6HRB - chains A and C of the 4 polymer chains in the assembly; structure by electron microscopy, 4.00 A resolution.

Chain A:
Molecule: Potassium-transporting ATPase potassium-binding subunit
Source organism: Escherichia coli (strain K12)
UniProtKB: P03959 (KDPA_ECOLI); residues 1-557 here = UniProt positions 1-557
Chain sequence (557 residues; each row starts with the number of its first residue):
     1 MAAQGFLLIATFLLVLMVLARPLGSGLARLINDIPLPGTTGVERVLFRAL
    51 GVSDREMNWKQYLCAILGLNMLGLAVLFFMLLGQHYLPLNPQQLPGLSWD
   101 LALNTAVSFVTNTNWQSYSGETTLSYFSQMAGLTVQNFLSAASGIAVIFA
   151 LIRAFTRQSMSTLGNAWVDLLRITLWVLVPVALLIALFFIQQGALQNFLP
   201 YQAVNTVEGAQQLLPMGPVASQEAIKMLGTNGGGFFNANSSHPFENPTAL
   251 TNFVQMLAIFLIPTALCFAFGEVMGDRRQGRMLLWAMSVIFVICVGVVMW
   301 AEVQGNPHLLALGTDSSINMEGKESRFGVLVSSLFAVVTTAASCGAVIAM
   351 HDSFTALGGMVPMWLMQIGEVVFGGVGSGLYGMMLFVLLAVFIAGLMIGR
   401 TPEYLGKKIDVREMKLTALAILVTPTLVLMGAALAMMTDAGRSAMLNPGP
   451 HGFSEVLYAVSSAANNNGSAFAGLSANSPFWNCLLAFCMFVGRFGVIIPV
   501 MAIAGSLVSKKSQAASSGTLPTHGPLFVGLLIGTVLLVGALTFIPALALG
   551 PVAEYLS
Curated features (UniProtKB/Swiss-Prot):
  - mutagenesis: G232 (G232A/S: Decrease in K(+) affinity and loss of cation selectivity)

Chain C:
Molecule: Potassium-transporting ATPase KdpC subunit
Source organism: Escherichia coli (strain K12)
UniProtKB: P03961 (KDPC_ECOLI); numbering as in UniProt (aligned over 1-190)
Chain sequence (190 residues; row label = number of the first residue in the row):
     1 MSGLRPALSTFIFLLLITGGVYPLLTTVLGQWWFPWQANGSLIREGDTVR
    51 GSALIGQNFTGNGYFHGRPSATAEMPYNPQASGGSNLAVSNPELDKLIAA
   101 RVAALRAANPDASASVPVELVTASASGLDNNITPQAAAWQIPRVAKARNL
   151 SVEQLTQLIAKYSQQPLVKYIGQPVVNIVELNLALDKLDE
Disordered / not traced: 1
Curated features (UniProtKB/Swiss-Prot):
  - mutagenesis: Q140 to L150 (Cell does not grow at low potassium concentrations)

Chain A / chain C interface:
Contacting residue pairs - 170 pairs, chain A then chain C:
  L7(A) with Y170(C)
  L8(A) with Y170(C)
  T11(A) with Y170(C), hydrogen bond
  L46(A) with F13(C), hydrophobic
  L50(A) with R5(C); P6(C); S9(C)
  G51(A) with P6(C)
  V52(A) with P6(C), hydrophobic
  L69(A) with F11(C), hydrophobic
  L72(A) with L8(C), hydrophobic; F11(C)
  G73(A) with F11(C)
  V76(A) with F11(C), hydrophobic
  S119(A) with A81(C)
  E121(A) with P79(C); Q80(C); A81(C); S82(C), hydrogen bond
  T122(A) with Q80(C), hydrogen bond (side chain-backbone)
  M130(A) with P23(C), hydrophobic
  A131(A) with L15(C)
  T134(A) with T18(C)
  V135(A) with L15(C), hydrophobic; T18(C); G19(C)
  F138(A) with T18(C)
  L139(A) with F11(C), hydrophobic; L14(C), hydrophobic
  W167(A) with A7(C); T10(C)
  L171(A) with T10(C); L14(C), hydrophobic
  T174(A) with L14(C)
  L175(A) with F13(C), hydrophobic; I17(C), hydrophobic
  A182(A) with Y22(C), hydrogen bond (backbone-side chain)
  L183(A) with Y22(C); L25(C), hydrophobic; T26(C)
  A186(A) with Y22(C)
  I190(A) with F34(C), hydrophobic; Q37(C); A38(C), hydrophobic
  Q191(A) with F34(C)
  G193(A) with Q37(C); L54(C)
  A194(A) with Q37(C)
  L195(A) with A38(C); N39(C); G40(C)
  Q196(A) with P23(C); T26(C), hydrogen bond; T27(C), hydrogen bond; Q31(C); A38(C), hydrogen bond (backbone-backbone)
  N197(A) with A38(C), hydrogen bond (side chain-backbone); N39(C), hydrogen bond (side chain-backbone)
  Q202(A) with V49(C)
  A203(A) with V49(C)
  V204(A) with V49(C); R50(C); G51(C); Q57(C)
  N205(A) with V49(C), hydrogen bond (backbone-backbone); R50(C), hydrogen bond (backbone-side chain)
  T206(A) with R50(C), hydrogen bond (backbone-side chain); Q57(C)
  V207(A) with R50(C); Q57(C), hydrogen bond (backbone-side chain); F59(C), hydrophobic; Y64(C); L183(C), hydrophobic
  E208(A) with N58(C); F59(C); T60(C), hydrogen bond (side chain-backbone); G61(C), hydrogen bond (side chain-backbone)
  Q211(A) with M75(C)
  Q212(A) with Q57(C); Y77(C); P79(C)
  L213(A) with P79(C); Q80(C)
  L214(A) with L42(C), hydrophobic; I55(C), hydrophobic; P79(C), hydrophobic
  P215(A) with P79(C)
  M216(A) with N39(C)
  S221(A) with Y22(C), hydrogen bond (backbone-side chain); T26(C)
  I225(A) with Y22(C), hydrophobic
  N237(A) with A81(C); S82(C)
  A238(A) with S82(C), hydrogen bond (backbone-backbone); S126(C)
  S241(A) with S126(C)
  H242(A) with S82(C); L128(C)
  P243(A) with L54(C); L128(C)
  F244(A) with G40(C); L54(C), hydrophobic; I55(C), hydrophobic
  P247(A) with L54(C), hydrophobic
  A249(A) with I171(C); G172(C)
  N306(A) with V89(C)
  H308(A) with D95(C), salt bridge
  L309(A) with I98(C), hydrophobic
  L312(A) with I98(C), hydrophobic; V102(C)
  G313(A) with R106(C), hydrogen bond (backbone-side chain); S115(C); V116(C)
  T314(A) with S115(C); V116(C); V121(C)
  D315(A) with V116(C), hydrogen bond (backbone-backbone); P117(C); Q135(C)
  S316(A) with V118(C)
  I318(A) with V118(C)
  M320(A) with R68(C), hydrogen bond (backbone-side chain); T122(C), hydrogen bond (backbone-side chain); A123(C)
  E321(A) with S85(C), hydrogen bond; L94(C); T122(C); A123(C), hydrogen bond (side chain-backbone); S124(C)
  G322(A) with A125(C)
  K323(A) with R68(C); S124(C); A125(C), hydrogen bond (backbone-backbone)
  E324(A) with R68(C); S124(C); A125(C), hydrogen bond (side chain-backbone); S126(C), hydrogen bond (side chain-backbone); D129(C)
  S325(A) with R68(C); D129(C), hydrogen bond; N131(C), hydrogen bond (side chain-backbone); I132(C); Q173(C)
  R326(A) with D129(C), salt bridge; N131(C); V175(C)
  F327(A) with Q173(C)
  G328(A) with Q173(C)
  V329(A) with Q173(C)
  V331(A) with Y170(C); I171(C)
  M350(A) with N86(C); A125(C)
  D352(A) with N86(C)
  S353(A) with S85(C), hydrogen bond (side chain-backbone); N86(C); L87(C), hydrogen bond (side chain-backbone)
  F354(A) with V89(C)
  L446(A) with N86(C)
  N447(A) with N86(C), hydrogen bond (side chain-backbone); L87(C); A88(C); N91(C), hydrogen bond
  H451(A) with A88(C); S90(C)
  F471(A) with N86(C)
  A472(A) with N86(C), hydrogen bond (backbone-side chain)
  G473(A) with N86(C)
  E554(A) with S90(C), hydrogen bond
Also at the interface, not in a pair above, chain A (105 interface residues in all): Q4, R55, Q61, V179, L187, F198, L199, Y201, A224, F236, L250, F253, N319, I348, A349, T355, P448
Also at the interface, not in a pair above, chain C (85 interface residues in all): S2, L29, W33, G56, A114, E119, G127, P166, L167

In short:
105 residues of chain A and 85 residues of chain C are in contact; the contacts include 34 hydrogen bonds and
2 salt bridges. Among the polar pairs are H308(A)-D95(C), R326(A)-D129(C) and T11(A)-Y170(C).
Chain A is Potassium-transporting ATPase potassium-binding subunit and chain C is Potassium-transporting
ATPase KdpC subunit, both from Escherichia coli (strain K12); the structure, Cryo-EM structure of the KdpFABC
complex in an E2 inward-facing state (state 2), was determined by electron microscopy, deposited together with
6HRA.
